9Q95 - chains 1 and N of the 14 polymer chains in the assembly; structure by electron microscopy, 6.80 A resolution (low resolution: residue-level contacts below are approximate; hydrogen-bond / salt-bridge calls are withheld).

Chain 1:
Molecule: Psp operon transcriptional activator
From: Escherichia coli K-12
Reference sequence: P37344 (PSPF_ECOLI); residue numbers follow UniProt; this construct covers 1-275
Sequence (275 residues; numbered 1 to 275; the number before each row is that of its first residue):
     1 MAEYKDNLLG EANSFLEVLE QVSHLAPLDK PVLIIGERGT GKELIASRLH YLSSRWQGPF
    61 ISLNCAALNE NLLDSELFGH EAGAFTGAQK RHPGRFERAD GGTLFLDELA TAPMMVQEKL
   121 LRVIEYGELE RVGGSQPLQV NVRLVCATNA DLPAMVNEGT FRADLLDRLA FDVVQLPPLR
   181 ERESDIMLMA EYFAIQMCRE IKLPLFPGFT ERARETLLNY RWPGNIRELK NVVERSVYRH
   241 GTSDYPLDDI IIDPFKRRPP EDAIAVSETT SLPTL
Unresolved in the structure: 1-2, 259-275
Curated features (UniProtKB/Swiss-Prot):
  - binding site (ATP): Gly36 to Glu43, Ala99 to Glu108
Ligand contacts:
  - ADP (adenosine-5'-diphosphate): Asn7, Leu8, Glu37, Arg38, Gly39, Thr40, Gly41, Lys42, Glu43, Ile226, Arg227
  - aluminium fluoride (AF3): Gly36, Glu37, Arg38, Gly39, Thr40, Lys42
From the paper describing this entry:
  - catalytic residues: Asn64, Asp107, Glu108, Arg162, Arg168 (citing earlier work)

Chain N:
Molecule: 32-nt DNA strand
Sequence (32 nucleotides; numbered -34 to -3; the number before each row is that of its first residue; numbers below 1 keep their minus sign (DA-34 is residue -34)):
   -34 AGACGGCTGG CACGACTTTT GCACTCGACT AA

How chain 1 and chain N interact:
Pairs across the interface - 4 pairs, chain 1 then chain N:
  Ala82(1) with DC-9(N)
  Gln89(1) with DT-10(N)
  Gly134(1) with DG-8(N)
  Ser135(1) with DG-8(N)
Other interface residues (no listed pair), chain 1 (6 interface residues in all): Ala84, Gly133
Other interface residues (no listed pair), chain N (4 interface residues in all): DC-11

In short:
The interface between chain 1 and chain N involves 6 residues on one side and 4 on the other. Ligands of chain
1: ADP and aluminium fluoride. UniProt lists 18 ATP-binding residues on chain 1. From the paper: catalytic
residues Asn64(1), Asp107(1) and Glu108(1) among others.
Here chain 1 is Psp operon transcriptional activator (Escherichia coli K-12) and chain N is a 32-nt DNA
strand. Entry 9Q95 (CryoEM structure of bacterial transcription intermediate complex mediated by activator
PspF containing nifH promoter DNA containing ...) was determined by electron microscopy, deposited together
with 9Q91, 9Q92, 9Q93, 9Q94, 9Q96, 9Q97 and 9Q98.
